Entry 8I6S (electron microscopy, 4.40 A resolution (low resolution: residue-level contacts below are approximate; hydrogen-bond / salt-bridge calls are withheld)); this record covers chains A and B of the 5 polymer chains in the assembly.

# Chain A
Molecule: Cell division protein FtsX
From: Pseudomonas aeruginosa
UniProt: A0A072ZG76 (A0A072ZG76_PSEAI); numbering as in UniProt (aligned over 1-335)
Chain sequence (335 residues; numbered 1 to 335; the number before each row is that of its first residue):
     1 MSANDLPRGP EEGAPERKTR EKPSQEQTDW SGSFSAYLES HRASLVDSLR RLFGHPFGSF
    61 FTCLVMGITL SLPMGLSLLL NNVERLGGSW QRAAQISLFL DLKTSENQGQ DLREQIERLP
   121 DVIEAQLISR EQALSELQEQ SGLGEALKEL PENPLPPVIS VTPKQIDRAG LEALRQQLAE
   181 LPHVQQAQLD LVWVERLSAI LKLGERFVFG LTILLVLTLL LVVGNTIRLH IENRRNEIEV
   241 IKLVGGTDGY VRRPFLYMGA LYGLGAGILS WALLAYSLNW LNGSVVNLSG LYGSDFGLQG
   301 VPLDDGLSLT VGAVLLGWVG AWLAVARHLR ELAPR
Not modelled in the structure: 1-34

# Chain B
Molecule: Cell division ATP-binding protein FtsE
From: Pseudomonas aeruginosa
UniProt: A0A069QBX1 (A0A069QBX1_PSEAI); residue numbers follow UniProt; this construct covers 1-223
Chain sequence (223 residues; numbered 1 to 223; the number before each row is that of its first residue):
     1 MIRFEQVGKR YPNGHVGLHE VSFRVHRGEI LFVTGHSGAG KSTLLRLILA MERPTSGKLL
    61 LGGQDLGRIT TAQIPFLRRQ IGVVFQNHQL LTDRTVADNI ALPLQILGMP KPEIAKRVAS
   121 ALERVNLKEK GEALPSDLST GQQQRVGIAR AIVHQPALLL ADQPTGNLDP RLASEIMGVF
   181 EDINRLGTTV LIASHDLALI ARMRHRMLTL QRGRIIADRE DEA
Not modelled in the structure: 223
Construct notes: engineered mutation Gln163 (Glu in A0A069QBX1)
Ion coordination: Mg2+ site 1: Ala39 (together with ATP); Mg2+ site 2: Thr140 (together with ATP) (shared with 1 residue of chain D)
Ligand contacts:
  - ATP (adenosine-5'-triphosphate), molecule 1: Tyr11, Asn13, His15, His36, Ser37, Gly38, Ala39, Gly40, Lys41, Ser42, Thr43, His195
  - ATP, molecule 2: Lys130, Ser136, Asp137, Leu138, Ser139, Thr140, Gly141, Gln142

# Interface between chain A and chain B
Residue-residue contacts (21; chain A residue first):
  Ala36(A) with Gly108(B)
  Val240(A) with Gln89(B); Leu91(B)
  Ile241(A) with Leu102(B)
  Lys242(A) with Arg78(B)
  Leu243(A) with Arg78(B); Gln89(B)
  Val244(A) with Arg78(B); Arg79(B)
  Gly245(A) with Pro75(B); Arg78(B); Arg79(B)
  Gly246(A) with Pro75(B); Arg79(B)
  Pro334(A) with Met51(B); Arg53(B); Thr71(B); Ile74(B)
  Arg335(A) with Glu52(B); Arg53(B); Pro54(B)
Also at the interface, not in a pair above, chain A (13 interface residues in all): Glu237, Tyr250, Ala333
Also at the interface, not in a pair above, chain B (21 interface residues in all): Leu49, Ala50, Val83, Leu90, Arg94, Gln105, Ile106, Arg150

# Summary
13 residues of chain A and 21 residues of chain B are in contact. Ligands of chain B: ATP.
Chain A is Cell division protein FtsX and chain B is Cell division ATP-binding protein FtsE, both from
Pseudomonas aeruginosa; the structure, Cryo-EM structure of Pseudomonas aeruginosa FtsE(E163Q)X/EnvC complex
with ATP in peptidisc, was determined by electron microscopy together with 8I6O, 8I6Q and 8I6R from the same
study.
